8YN6 - chains A and R of the 5 polymer chains in the assembly; structure by electron microscopy, 2.77 A resolution.

# Chain A
Molecule: Guanine nucleotide-binding protein G(i) subunit alpha-1
Source organism: Homo sapiens
Reference sequence: P63096 (GNAI1_HUMAN); residues 1-354 here = UniProt positions 1-354
Sequence (354 residues; row label = number of the first residue in the row):
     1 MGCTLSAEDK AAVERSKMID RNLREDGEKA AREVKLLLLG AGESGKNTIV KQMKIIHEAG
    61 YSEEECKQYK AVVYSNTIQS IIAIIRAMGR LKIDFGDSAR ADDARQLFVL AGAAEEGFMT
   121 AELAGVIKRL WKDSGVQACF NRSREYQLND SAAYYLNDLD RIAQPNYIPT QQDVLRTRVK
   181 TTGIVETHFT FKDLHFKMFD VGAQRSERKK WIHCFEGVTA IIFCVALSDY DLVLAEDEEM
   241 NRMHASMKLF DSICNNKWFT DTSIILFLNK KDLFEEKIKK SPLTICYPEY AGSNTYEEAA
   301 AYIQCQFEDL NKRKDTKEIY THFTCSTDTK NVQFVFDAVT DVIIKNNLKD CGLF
Unresolved in the structure: 1-3, 55-181
Differences from the reference sequence: engineered mutation Asn47 (Ser in P63096), Ala203 (Gly in P63096), Ala245 (Glu in P63096), Ser326 (Ala in P63096)

# Chain R
Molecule: Histamine H3 receptor
Source organism: Homo sapiens
Reference sequence: Q9Y5N1 (HRH3_HUMAN); residues 1-445 carry their UniProt numbers (445 of 606 residues fall inside the UniProt entry; the rest is not from it)
Sequence (659 residues; each row starts with the number of its first residue; numbers below 1 keep their minus sign (Asp-52 is residue -52)):
   -52 DYKDDDDHHH HHHHHGQPGN GSAFLLAPNG SHAPDHNVTQ QRDEENLYFQ GVDMERAPPD
     8 GPLNASGALA GEAAAAGGAR GFSAAWTAVL AALMALLIVA TVLGNALVML AFVADSSLRT
    68 QNNFFLLNLA ISDFLVGAFC IPLYVPYVLT GRWTFGRGLC KLWLVVDYLL CTSSAFNIVL
   128 ISYDRFLSVT RAVSYRAQQG DTRRAVRKML LVWVLAFLLY GPAILSWEYL SGGSSIPEGH
   188 CYAEFFYNWY FLITASTLEF FTPFLSVTFF NLSIYLNIQR RTRLRLDGAR EAAGPEPPPE
   248 AQPSPPPPPG CWGCWQKGHG EAMPLHRYGV GEAAVGAEAG EATLGGGGGG GSVASPTSSS
   308 GSSSRGTERP RSLKRGSKPS ASSASLEKRM KMVSQSFTQR FRLSRDRKVA KSLAVIVSIF
   368 GLCWAPYTLL MIIRAACHGH CVPDYWYETS FWLLWANSAV NPVLYPLCHH SFRRAFTKLL
   428 CPQKLKIQPH SSLEHCWKAA AVFTLEDFVG DWEQTAAYNL DQVLEQGGVS SLLQNLAVSV
   488 TPIQRIVRSG ENALKIDIHV IIPYEGLSAD QMAQIEEVFK VVYPVDDHHF KVILPYGTLV
   548 IDGVTPNMLN YFGRPYEGIA VFDGKKITVT GTLWNGNKII DERLITPDGS MLFRVTINS
Unresolved in the structure: -52 to 33, 237-342, 428-606
Differences from the reference sequence: expression tag (-52 to 0)
Cystine bridges: Cys107-Cys188, Cys384-Cys388
Small-molecule neighbours: 2-(1H-imidazol-5-yl)ethyl carbamimidothioate (ITF): Asp114, Tyr115, Cys118, Tyr167, Glu206, Trp371, Tyr374, Thr375, Phe398, Leu401, Trp402

# How chain A and chain R interact
Contacting residue pairs (49):
  Glu28(A) with Ala144(R); Asp148(R)
  Ala31(A) with Arg143(R); Ala144(R), hydrophobic
  Arg32(A) with Ser141(R); Ala144(R)
  Glu33(A) with Arg143(R)
  Val34(A) with Arg143(R)
  Leu194(A) with Val140(R), hydrophobic
  Thr219(A) with Arg143(R), hydrogen bond
  Lys314(A) with Phe344(R); Thr345(R)
  Asp315(A) with Phe348(R)
  Glu318(A) with Arg232(R), salt bridge; Arg349(R), salt bridge
  Ile319(A) with Arg232(R), hydrogen bond (backbone-side chain)
  Tyr320(A) with Arg232(R)
  Asp341(A) with Arg228(R); Arg349(R), salt bridge
  Ile343(A) with Ala139(R); Arg143(R)
  Ile344(A) with Val136(R); Ala139(R), hydrophobic; Arg228(R)
  Lys345(A) with Arg352(R)
  Asn347(A) with Ser135(R), hydrogen bond (side chain-backbone); Ala139(R), hydrogen bond (side chain-backbone); Tyr142(R); Arg143(R)
  Leu348(A) with Val136(R), hydrophobic; Ile225(R), hydrophobic
  Lys349(A) with His417(R)
  Asp350(A) with Asn69(R); Gln146(R), hydrogen bond; His416(R), hydrogen bond (backbone-side chain)
  Cys351(A) with Arg132(R), hydrogen bond (backbone-side chain); Ser135(R); Tyr142(R); His416(R)
  Gly352(A) with Cys415(R); His416(R)
  Leu353(A) with Arg132(R); Ile221(R), hydrophobic; Lys355(R), hydrogen bond (backbone-side chain); Val356(R); Leu360(R), hydrophobic
  Phe354(A) with Arg352(R); Lys355(R); Val356(R), hydrophobic
Also at the interface, not in a pair above, chain A (27 interface residues in all): Arg24, Gln304, Thr340
Also at the interface, not in a pair above, chain R (30 interface residues in all): Ala236, Asp353, Ser359

# In short
27 residues of chain A and 30 residues of chain R are in contact; the contacts include 8 hydrogen bonds and 3
salt bridges. Among the polar pairs are Glu318(A)-Arg232(R), Glu318(A)-Arg349(R) and Asp341(A)-Arg349(R).
Bound to chain R: 2-(1H-imidazol-5-yl)ethyl carbamimidothioate.
Here chain A is Guanine nucleotide-binding protein G(i) subunit alpha-1 and chain R is Histamine H3 receptor,
both from Homo sapiens. Entry 8YN6 (Cryo-EM structure of histamine H3 receptor in complex with imetit and Gi)
was determined by electron microscopy, deposited together with 8YN2, 8YN3, 8YN4, 8YN5, 8YN7, 8YN8, 8YN9 and
8YNA.
